Entry 5U0S (electron microscopy, 7.80 A resolution (low resolution: residue-level contacts below are approximate; hydrogen-bond / salt-bridge calls are withheld)); this record covers chains a and e of the 28 polymer chains in the assembly.

Chain a:
Name: RNA polymerase II subunit Rpb1
Source organism: Schizosaccharomyces pombe
Notes: EC 2.7.7.6
UniProtKB: P36594 (RPB1_SCHPO); residues 1-1752 here = UniProt positions 1-1752
Amino-acid sequence (1752 residues; numbered 1 to 1752; the number before each row is that of its first residue):
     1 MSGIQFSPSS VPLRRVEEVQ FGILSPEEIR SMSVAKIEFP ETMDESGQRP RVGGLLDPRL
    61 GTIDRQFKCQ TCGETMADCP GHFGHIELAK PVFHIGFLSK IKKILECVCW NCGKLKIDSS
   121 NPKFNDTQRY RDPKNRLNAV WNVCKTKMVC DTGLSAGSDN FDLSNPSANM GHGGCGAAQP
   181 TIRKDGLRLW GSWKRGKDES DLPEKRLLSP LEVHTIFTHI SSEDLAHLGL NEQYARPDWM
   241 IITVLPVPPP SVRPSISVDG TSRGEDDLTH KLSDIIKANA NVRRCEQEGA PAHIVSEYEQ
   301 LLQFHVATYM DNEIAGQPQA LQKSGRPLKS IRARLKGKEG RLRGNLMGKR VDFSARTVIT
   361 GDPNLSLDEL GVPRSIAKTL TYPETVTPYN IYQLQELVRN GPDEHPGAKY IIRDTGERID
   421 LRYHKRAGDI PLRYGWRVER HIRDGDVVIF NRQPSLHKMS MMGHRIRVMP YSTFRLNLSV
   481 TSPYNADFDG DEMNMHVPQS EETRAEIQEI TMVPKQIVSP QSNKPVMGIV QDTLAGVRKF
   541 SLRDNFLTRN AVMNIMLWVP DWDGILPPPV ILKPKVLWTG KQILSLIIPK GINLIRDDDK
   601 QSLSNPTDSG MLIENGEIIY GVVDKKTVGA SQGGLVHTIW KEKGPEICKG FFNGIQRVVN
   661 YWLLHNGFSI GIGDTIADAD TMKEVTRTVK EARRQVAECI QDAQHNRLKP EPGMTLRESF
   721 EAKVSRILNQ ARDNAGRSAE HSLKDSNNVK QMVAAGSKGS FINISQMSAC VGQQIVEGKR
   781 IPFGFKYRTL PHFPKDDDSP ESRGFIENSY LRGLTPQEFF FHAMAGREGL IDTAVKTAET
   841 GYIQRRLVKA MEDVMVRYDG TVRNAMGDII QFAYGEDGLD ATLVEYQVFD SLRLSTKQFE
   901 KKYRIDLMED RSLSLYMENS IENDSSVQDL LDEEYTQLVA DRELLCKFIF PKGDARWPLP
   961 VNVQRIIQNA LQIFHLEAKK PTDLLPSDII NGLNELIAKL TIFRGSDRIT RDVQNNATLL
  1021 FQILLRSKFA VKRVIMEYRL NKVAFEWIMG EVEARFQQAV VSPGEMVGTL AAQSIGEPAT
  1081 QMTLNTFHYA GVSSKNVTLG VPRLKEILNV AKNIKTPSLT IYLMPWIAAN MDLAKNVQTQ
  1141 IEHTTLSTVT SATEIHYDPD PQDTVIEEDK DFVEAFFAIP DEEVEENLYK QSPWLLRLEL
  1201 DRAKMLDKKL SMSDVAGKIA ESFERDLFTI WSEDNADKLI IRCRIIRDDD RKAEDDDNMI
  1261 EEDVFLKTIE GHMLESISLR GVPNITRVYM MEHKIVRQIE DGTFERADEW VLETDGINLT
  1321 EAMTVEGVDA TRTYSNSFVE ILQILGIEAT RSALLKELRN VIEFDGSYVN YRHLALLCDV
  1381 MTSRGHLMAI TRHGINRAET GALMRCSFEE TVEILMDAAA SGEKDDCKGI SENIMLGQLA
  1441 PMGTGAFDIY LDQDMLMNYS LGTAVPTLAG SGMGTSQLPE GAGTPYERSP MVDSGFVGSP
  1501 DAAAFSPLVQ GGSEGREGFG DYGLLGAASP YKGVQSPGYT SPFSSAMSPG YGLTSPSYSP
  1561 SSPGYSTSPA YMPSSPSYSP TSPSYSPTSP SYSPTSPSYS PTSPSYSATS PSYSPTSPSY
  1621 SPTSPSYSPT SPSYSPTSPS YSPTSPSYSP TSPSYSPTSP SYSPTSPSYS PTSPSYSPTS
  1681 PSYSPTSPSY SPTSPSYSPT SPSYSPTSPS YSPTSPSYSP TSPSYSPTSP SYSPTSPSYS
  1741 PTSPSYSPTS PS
Unresolved in the structure: 1, 1463-1468, 1498-1752
Swiss-Prot annotation at these positions:
  - region: P816 to E828 (Bridging helix)
  - binding site (Zn(2+)): C69, C72, C79, H82, C109, C112, C150, C175
  - binding site (Mg(2+)): D487, D489, D491
  - modified residue: S1489 (Phosphoserine), S1499 (Phosphoserine), S1506 (Phosphoserine), S1529 (Phosphoserine), Y1531 (Phosphotyrosine)
  - cross-link: K1252 (Glycyl lysine isopeptide (Lys-Gly) (interchain with G-Cter in ubiquitin))

Chain e:
Name: RNA polymerase II subunit Rpb5
Source organism: Schizosaccharomyces pombe
UniProtKB: Q09191 (RPAB1_SCHPO); numbering as in UniProt (aligned over 1-210)
Amino-acid sequence (210 residues; each row starts with the number of its first residue):
     1 MSAEEKNIVR VFRAWKTAHQ LVHDRGYGVS QAELDLTLDQ FKAMHCGMGR NLDRTTLSFY
    61 AKPSNDSNKG TIYIEFAKEP SVGIKEMRTF VHTLGDHNHK TGILIYANSM TPSAAKIIAT
   121 VTGQFTIETF QESDLIVNIT HHELVPKHIL LSPDEKKELL DRYKLRETQL PRIQLADPVA
   181 RYLGLKRGEV VKIVRRSETS GRYNSYRICA
Unresolved in the structure: 1-3
Swiss-Prot annotation at these positions:
  - modified residue: S152 (Phosphoserine)

How chain a and chain e interact:
Contacting residue pairs (79; chain a residue first):
  R863(a) with Y163(e); L165(e)
  M866(a) with Q169(e)
  D868(a) with Q169(e)
  I869(a) with L165(e); Q169(e)
  F872(a) with Y163(e); L170(e); Y203(e); N204(e); S205(e); Y206(e)
  A873(a) with Y203(e)
  E876(a) with R195(e); S197(e); T199(e)
  D877(a) with T199(e); S200(e)
  F950(a) with R196(e)
  L959(a) with S200(e)
  I1009(a) with R162(e)
  T1010(a) with R162(e)
  V1013(a) with R162(e); Y163(e)
  N1016(a) with R202(e); N204(e)
  L1019(a) with R202(e)
  L1020(a) with E198(e); T199(e); S200(e); G201(e)
  R1280(a) with K6(e)
  T1320(a) with D134(e)
  M1323(a) with R13(e)
  T1324(a) with R10(e)
  V1325(a) with R13(e)
  E1326(a) with R13(e)
  A1330(a) with V137(e); H142(e)
  T1331(a) with H141(e); H142(e); E143(e)
  R1332(a) with H142(e); E143(e)
  T1333(a) with H142(e)
  Y1334(a) with L144(e)
  L1342(a) with Q174(e)
  Q1343(a) with P178(e)
  I1344(a) with I139(e); P178(e)
  L1345(a) with I139(e); H142(e); V145(e); D177(e); P178(e); V179(e)
  G1346(a) with D177(e); V179(e)
  I1347(a) with D177(e); R207(e)
  E1348(a) with P146(e); I193(e); R195(e); R207(e)
  A1349(a) with L144(e); V145(e)
  R1351(a) with R195(e)
  S1352(a) with L144(e)
  R1359(a) with E198(e)
  Y1371(a) with S197(e); E198(e); T199(e)
  T1382(a) with R207(e)
  S1383(a) with P171(e); R172(e)
  R1384(a) with R172(e)
  G1385(a) with R172(e); Q174(e)
  H1386(a) with Q174(e)
Other interface residues (no listed pair), chain a (58 interface residues in all): D859, T861, G867, Q871, G875, K952, W957, P958, F1003, D1012, A1017, F1021, D1379, E1399
Other interface residues (no listed pair), chain e (42 interface residues in all): H148, E158, T168, I173, K192

Summary:
58 residues of chain a and 42 residues of chain e are in contact. From UniProt: 8 Zn2+-binding residues and 3
Mg2+-binding residues on chain a.
Here chain a is RNA polymerase II subunit Rpb1 and chain e is RNA polymerase II subunit Rpb5, both from
Schizosaccharomyces pombe. Entry 5U0S (Cryo-EM structure of the Mediator-RNAPII complex) was determined by
electron microscopy together with 5U0P from the same study.
